PDB entry 4ZVT | X-ray diffraction, 2.85 A resolution | chains A and B of the 6 polymer chains in the assembly

[Chain A]
Name: Caspase-7
Source organism: Homo sapiens
Notes: EC 3.4.22.60
UniProtKB: P55210 (CASP7_HUMAN); residues 1-198 here = UniProt positions 1-198
Amino-acid sequence (198 residues; row label = number of the first residue in the row):
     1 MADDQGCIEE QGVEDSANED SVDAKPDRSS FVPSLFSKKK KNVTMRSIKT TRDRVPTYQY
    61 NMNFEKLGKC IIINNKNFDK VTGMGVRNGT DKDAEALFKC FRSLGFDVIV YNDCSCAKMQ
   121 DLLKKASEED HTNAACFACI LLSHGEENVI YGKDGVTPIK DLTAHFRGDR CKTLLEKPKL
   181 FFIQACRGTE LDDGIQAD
Disordered / not traced: 1-57, 197-198
Swiss-Prot annotation at these positions:
  - region: Lys38 to Lys41 (Exosite), Lys76 to Arg87 (Loop L1), Arg187 to Gln196 (Loop L2)
  - active site: His144, Cys186
  - site: Phe36, Ser37 (Cleavage), Met45, Arg46 (Cleavage), Ser47, Ile48 (Cleavage), Arg187 (Involved in allosteric regulation)
  - modified residue: Ala2 (N-acetylalanine), Ser30 (Phosphoserine), Ser37 (Phosphoserine), Thr173 (Phosphothreonine)

[Chain B]
Name: Caspase-7
Source organism: Homo sapiens
Notes: EC 3.4.22.60
UniProtKB: P55210 (CASP7_HUMAN); residue numbers follow UniProt; this construct covers 199-303
Amino-acid sequence (113 residues; numbered 199 to 311; the number before each row is that of its first residue):
   199 SGPINDTDAN PRYKIPVEAD FLFAYSTVPG YASMRNPGRG SWFVQALCSI LEEHGKDLEI
   259 MQILTRVNDR VARHFESQSD DPHFHEKKQI PCVVSMLTKE LYFSQLEHHH HHH
Disordered / not traced: 199-210, 304-311
Sequence notes: engineered mutation Ala230 (Tyr in P55210), Met232 (Trp in P55210), Asn234 (Ser in P55210); expression tag (304-311)
Swiss-Prot annotation at these positions:
  - region: Val226 to Tyr229, Ser231, Arg233, Pro235 to Gly238 (Loop L3), Glu274 to Ile288 (Loop L4)
  - site: Tyr223 (Involved in allosteric regulation)
  - modified residue: Arg233 (Microbial infection: ADP-riboxanated arginine), Ser239 (Phosphoserine)
From the paper describing this entry:
  - binding site for VEID inhibitor: Phe282

[How chain A and chain B interact]
Pairs across the interface - 99 pairs, chain A then chain B:
  Tyr58(A) with Lys297(B); Glu298(B), hydrogen bond (backbone-backbone)
  Gln59(A) with Lys297(B); Glu298(B); Tyr300(B)
  Tyr60(A) with Asp218(B), hydrogen bond; Leu295(B); Thr296(B), hydrogen bond (side chain-backbone); Lys297(B); Glu298(B), hydrogen bond (backbone-backbone); Leu299(B), hydrophobic
  Met62(A) with Leu299(B), hydrophobic; Tyr300(B); Ser302(B)
  Arg87(A) with Arg233(B)
  Asn88(A) with Arg233(B), hydrogen bond (backbone-side chain); Pro235(B)
  Gly89(A) with Pro235(B); Gly238(B)
  Lys92(A) with Gly236(B)
  Asp93(A) with Gly238(B); Ser239(B), hydrogen bond; Val242(B)
  Ala96(A) with Cys246(B)
  Leu97(A) with Val242(B), hydrophobic; Cys246(B)
  Cys100(A) with Cys246(B), hydrophobic; Glu250(B)
  Phe101(A) with Leu249(B), hydrophobic
  Ser103(A) with Lys254(B), hydrogen bond (backbone-side chain)
  Leu104(A) with Gly253(B); Phe301(B), hydrophobic
  Glu147(A) with Pro227(B); Gly228(B)
  Ile159(A) with Tyr223(B), hydrophobic
  Thr163(A) with Phe219(B); Phe221(B)
  Phe166(A) with Phe219(B)
  Arg167(A) with Val215(B); Glu216(B), salt bridge; Phe219(B)
  Gly168(A) with Val215(B), hydrogen bond (backbone-backbone)
  Asp169(A) with Val215(B)
  Glu176(A) with Ile213(B); Asp218(B)
  Lys177(A) with Asp218(B)
  Pro178(A) with Asp218(B); Leu299(B), hydrophobic
  Lys179(A) with Ala217(B); Asp218(B), hydrogen bond (backbone-backbone); Phe219(B); Leu220(B), hydrogen bond (backbone-backbone)
  Leu180(A) with Leu220(B); Ile258(B), hydrophobic; Leu299(B), hydrophobic; Phe301(B), hydrophobic
  Phe181(A) with Phe219(B), hydrophobic; Leu220(B), hydrogen bond (backbone-backbone); Phe221(B); Ala222(B), hydrogen bond (backbone-backbone)
  Phe182(A) with Ala222(B); Leu245(B), hydrophobic
  Ile183(A) with Ala222(B), hydrogen bond (backbone-backbone); Tyr223(B), hydrophobic; Ser224(B), hydrogen bond (backbone-backbone)
  Gln184(A) with Ser224(B), hydrogen bond; Ser231(B), hydrogen bond; Ser239(B), hydrogen bond; Phe241(B)
  Ala185(A) with Ser224(B), hydrogen bond (backbone-side chain); Thr225(B); Ser231(B)
  Cys186(A) with Tyr229(B); Ser231(B)
  Arg187(A) with Tyr223(B); Thr225(B), hydrogen bond (side chain-backbone); Val226(B); Pro227(B); Gly228(B), hydrogen bond (backbone-backbone); Tyr229(B), hydrogen bond (backbone-backbone); Cys290(B)
  Gly188(A) with Gly228(B); Tyr229(B), hydrogen bond (backbone-backbone); Ala230(B)
  Thr189(A) with Gly228(B), hydrogen bond (backbone-backbone)
  Glu190(A) with Gly228(B), hydrogen bond (backbone-backbone); Tyr229(B); Ala230(B), hydrogen bond (backbone-backbone)
  Leu191(A) with Tyr229(B); Ala230(B), hydrophobic; His281(B); Phe282(B), hydrophobic; Lys285(B)
  Asp192(A) with Tyr229(B); Lys285(B); Lys286(B), hydrogen bond (backbone-backbone)
  Asp193(A) with Glu284(B); Lys285(B), salt bridge
  Gly194(A) with Lys286(B)
Interface residues without a listed pair, chain A (47 interface residues in all): Leu67, Val86, Thr90, Phe106, Leu142, His144
Interface residues without a listed pair, chain B (52 interface residues in all): Met232, Asn234, Arg237, Leu262, Ile288, Gln303

[In short]
Chain A and chain B form an interface of 47 and 52 residues respectively; the contacts include 26 hydrogen
bonds and 2 salt bridges. Polar contacts include Arg167(A)-Glu216(B), Asp193(A)-Lys285(B) and
Tyr60(A)-Asp218(B). From UniProt: active-site residues His144(A) and Cys186(A) on chain A. The paper reports a
binding site for VEID inhibitor at Phe282(B).
Here chain A is Caspase-7 and chain B is Caspase-7, both from Homo sapiens. Entry 4ZVT (Caspase-7 Variant 1
(V1) with reprogrammed substrate specificity due to Y230A/W232M/S234N substitutions, bound to VEID inhibitor)
was determined by X-ray diffraction together with 4ZVO, 4ZVP, 4ZVQ, 4ZVR, 4ZVS and 4ZVU from the same study.
